PDB entry 3CC4 | X-ray diffraction, 2.70 A resolution | chains M and 0 of the 31 polymer chains in the assembly

== Chain M ==
Protein: 50S ribosomal protein L15e
Organism: Haloarcula marismortui
UniProt: P60618 (RL15E_HALMA); residues 0-195 here correspond to UniProt positions 1-196 (UniProt number = residue number + 1)
Sequence (196 residues; numbered 0 to 195; the number before each row is that of its first residue; numbering starts at 0):
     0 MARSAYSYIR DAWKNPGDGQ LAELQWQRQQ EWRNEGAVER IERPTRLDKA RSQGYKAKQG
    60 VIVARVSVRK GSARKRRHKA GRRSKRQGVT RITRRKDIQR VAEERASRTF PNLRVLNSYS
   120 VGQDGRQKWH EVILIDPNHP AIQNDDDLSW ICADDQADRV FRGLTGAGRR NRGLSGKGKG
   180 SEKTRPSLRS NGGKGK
Unresolved in the structure: 0, 195
Bound ions: Na+ site 1: Ser106, Phe109, Leu112; Sr2+: Asp157 (shared with G147(0), A183(0) of chain 0); Na+ site 2: Lys193 (shared with U391(0), U392(0), U398(0), C399(0) of chain 0)

== Chain 0 ==
Molecule: 23S ribosomal RNA
Organism: Haloarcula marismortui
Sequence (2923 nucleotides; row label = number of the first residue in the row):
     1 GUUGGCUACU AUGCCAGCUG GUGGAUUGCU CGGCUCAGGC GCUGAUGAAG GACGUGCCAA
    61 GCUGCGAUAA GCUGUGGGGA GCCGCACGGA GGCGAAGAAC CACAGAUUUC CGAAUGAGAA
   121 UCUCUCUAAC AAUUGCUUCG CGCAAUGAGG AACCCCGAGA ACUGAAACAU CUCAGUAUCG
   181 GGAGGAACAG AAAACGCAAC GUGAUGUCGU UAGUAACCGC GAGUGAACGC GAUACAGCCC
   241 AAACCGAAGC CCUCACGGGC AAUGUGGUGU CAGGGCUACC UCUCAUCAGC CGACCGUCUU
   301 CACGAAGUCU CUUGGAAUAG AGCGUGAUAC AGGGUGACAA CCCCGUACUG AAGACCAGUA
   361 CGCUGUGCGG UAGUGCCAGA GUAGCGGGGG UUGGAUAUCC CUCGCGAAUA ACGCAGGCAU
   421 CGACUGCGAA GGCUAAACAC AACCUGAGAC CGAUAGUGAA CAAGUAGUGU GAACGAACGC
   481 UGCAAAGUAC CCUCAGAAGG GAGGCGAAAU AGAGCAUGAA AUCAGUUGGC GAUCGAGCGA
   541 CAGGGCAUAC AAGGUCCCUU GACGAAUGAC CGAGACGCGA GUCUCCAGUA AGACUCACGG
   601 GAAGCCGAUG UUCUGUCGUA CGUUUUGAAA AACGAGCCAG GGAGUGUGUC UGUAUGGCAA
   661 GUCUAACCGG AGUAUCCGGG GAGGCACAGG GAAACCGACA UGGCCGCAGG GCUUUGCCCG
   721 AGGGCCGCCG UCUUCAAGGG CGGGGAGCCA UGUGGACACG ACCCGAAUCC GGACGAUCUA
   781 CGCAUGGACA AGAUGAAGCG UGCCGAAAGG CACGUGGAAG UCUGUUAGAG UUGGUGUCCU
   841 ACAAUACCCU CUCGUGAUCU AUGUGUAGGG GUGAAAGGCC CAUCGAGUCC GGCAACAGCU
   901 GGUUCCAAUC GAAACAUGUC GAAGCAUGAC CUCCGCCGAG GUAGUCUGUG AGGUAGAGCG
   961 ACCGAUUGGU GUGUCCGCCU CCGAGAGGAG UCGGCACACC UGUCAAACUC CAAACUUACA
  1021 GACGCUGUUU GACGCGGGGA UUCCGGUGCG CGGGGUAAGC CUGUGUACCA GGAGGGGAAC
  1081 AACCCAGAGA UAGGUUAAGG UCCCCAAGUG UGGAUUAAGU GUAAUCCUCU GAAGGUGGUC
  1141 UCGAGCCCUA GACAGCCGGG AGGUGAGCUU AGAAGCAGCU ACCCUCUAAG AAAAGCGUAA
  1201 CAGCUUACCG GCCGAGGUUU GAGGCGCCCA AAAUGAUCGG GACUCAAAUC CACCACCGAG
  1261 ACCUGUCCGU ACCACUCAUA CUGGUAAUCG AGUAGAUUGG CGCUCUAAUU GGAUGGAAGC
  1321 AGGGGCGAGA GCUCCUGUGG ACCGAUUAGU GACGAAAAUC CUGGCCAUAG UAGCAGCGAU
  1381 AGUCGGGUGA GAACCCCGAC GGCCUAAUGG AUAAGGGUUC CUCAGCACUG CUGAUCAGCU
  1441 GAGGGUUAGC CGGUCCUAAG UCUCACCGCA ACUCGACUGA GACGAAAUGG GAAACAGGUU
  1501 AAUAUUCCUG UGCCAUCAUG CAGUGAAAGU UGACGCCCUG GGGUCGAUCA CGCCGGGCAU
  1561 UCGCCCGGUC GAACCGUCCA ACUCCGUGGA AGCCGUAAUG GCAGGAAGCG GACGAACGGC
  1621 GGCAUAGGGA AACGUGAUUC AACCUGGGGC CCAUGAAAAG ACGAGCAUGA UGUCCGUACC
  1681 GAGAACCGAC ACAGGUGUCC AUGGCGGCGA AAGCCAAGGC CUGUCGGGAG CAACCAACGU
  1741 UAGGGAAUUC GGCAAGUUAG UCCCGUACCU UCGGAAGAAG GGAUGCCUGC UCCGGAACGG
  1801 AGCAGGUCGC AGUGACUCGG AAGCUCGGAC UGUCUAGUAA CAACAUAGGU GACCGCAAAU
  1861 CCGCAAGGAC UCGUACGGUC ACUGAAUCCU GCCCAGUGCA GGUAUCUGAA CACCUCGUAC
  1921 AAGAGGACGA AGGACCUGUC AACGGCGGGG GUAACUAUGA CCCUCUUAAG GUAGCGUAGU
  1981 ACCUUGCCGC AUCAGUAGCG GCUUGCAUGA AUGGAUUAAC CAGAGCUUCA CUGUCCCAAC
  2041 GUUGGGCCCG GUGAACUGUA CAUUCCAGUG CGGAGUCUGG AGACACCCAG GGGGAAGCGA
  2101 AGACCCUAUG GAGCUUUACU GCAGGCUGUC GCUGAGACGU GGUCGCCGAU GUGCAGCAUA
  2161 GGUAGGAGUC GUUACAGAGG UACCCGCGCU AGCGGGCCAC CCAGACAACA GUGAAAUACU
  2221 ACCCGUCGGU GACUGCGACU CUCACUCCGG GAGGAGGACA CCGAUAGCCG GGCAGUUUGA
  2281 CUGGGGCGGU ACGCGCUCGA AAAGAUAUCG AGCGCGCCCU AUGGUCAUCU CAGCCGGGAC
  2341 AGAGACCCGG CGAAGAGUGC AAGAGCAAAA GAUGACUUGA CAGUGUUCUU CCCAACGAGG
  2401 AACGCUGACG CGAAAGCGUG GUCUAGCGAA CCAAUUAGCC UGCUUGAUGC GGGCAAUUGA
  2461 UGACAGAAAA GCUACCCUAG GGAUAACAGA GUCGUCACUC GCAAGAGCAC AUAUCGACCG
  2521 AGUGGCUUGC UACCUCGAUG UCGGUUCCCU CCAUCCUGCC CGUGCAGAAG CGGGCAAGGG
  2581 UGAGGUUGUU CGCCUAUUAA AGGAGGUCGU GAGCUGGGUU UAGACCGUCG UGAGACAGGU
  2641 CGGCUGCUAU CUACUGGGUG UGUAAUGGUG UCUGACAAGA ACGACCGUAU AGUACGAGAG
  2701 GAACUACGGU UGGUGGCCAC UGGUGUACCG GUUGUUCGAG AGAGCACGUG CCGGGUAGCC
  2761 ACGCCACACG GGGUAAGAGC UGAACGCAUC UAAGCUCGAA ACCCACUUGG AAAAGAGACA
  2821 CCGCCGAGGU CCCGCGUACA AGACGCGGUC GAUAGACUCG GGGUGUGCGC GUCGAGGUAA
  2881 CGAGACGUUA AGCCCACGAG CACUAACAGA CCAAAGCCAU CAU
Unresolved in the structure: 1-9, 126-127, 715, 971-998, 1560, 1952-1963, 2137-2236, 2339-2343, 2665-2666, 2915-2923
Modified / non-standard residues: 1MA (6-hydro-1-methyladenosine-5'-monophosphate) at position 628, OMU (o2'-methyluridine 5'-monophosphate) at position 2587, OMG (o2'-methylguanosine-5'-monophosphate) at position 2588, UR3 (3-methyluridine-5'-monophoshate) at position 2619, PSU (pseudouridine-5'-monophosphate) at position 2621
Bound ions: Na+ site 1 near U12 (its only coordinating residue here); Mg2+ site 1 near G28 (its only coordinating residue here); Na+ site 2: C40, G41, C443; Na+ site 3: G56, G61; Sr2+ site 1: C85, A86; Na+ site 4: U107, U108; Mg2+ site 2 near U115 (its only coordinating residue here); Na+ site 5: C130, U146; Na+ site 6: C141, G142; Sr2+ site 2: G147, A183 (shared with Asp157(M) of chain M); Mg2+ site 3: C162, U2276; K+ site 1: C162, U163, U172; 57 more Na+ sites not listed; 69 more Mg2+ sites not listed; 43 more Sr2+ sites not listed; 1 more K+ sites not listed
Residues lining bound ligands: anisomycin (ANM): G2102, G2482, A2486, C2487, A2488, U2535, A2538, U2539, G2540, U2541, U2620

== Interface between chain M and chain 0 ==
Pairs across the interface - 272 pairs, chain M then chain 0:
  Ala1(M) with A243(0), hydrogen bond to the phosphate; C244(0), hydrogen bond to the phosphate; C376(0), hydrogen bond to the sugar; C377(0), sugar contact
  Arg2(M) with C377(0), phosphate contact
  Ser3(M) with A242(0), phosphate contact; A243(0), phosphate contact
  Tyr5(M) with A242(0), phosphate contact; G264(0), hydrogen bond to the phosphate
  Arg9(M) with A378(0), salt bridge to the phosphate; G379(0), sugar contact; A380(0), phosphate contact
  Trp12(M) with A380(0), sugar contact
  Lys13(M) with A380(0), base contact; G381(0), hydrogen bond to the base; U409(0), hydrogen bond to the base
  Asn14(M) with G381(0), base contact; A407(0), phosphate contact
  Pro15(M) with G381(0), base contact
  Trp25(M) with C2243(0), sugar contact; A2244(0), hydrogen bond to the sugar
  Gln29(M) with A2244(0), sugar contact; C2245(0), phosphate contact
  Arg32(M) with A2244(0), hydrogen bond to the phosphate; C2245(0), salt bridge to the phosphate
  Gly35(M) with C1467(0), phosphate contact
  Ala36(M) with C1467(0), hydrogen bond to the phosphate; G1468(0), phosphate contact
  Arg39(M) with G135(0), salt bridge to the phosphate; C136(0), salt bridge to the phosphate
  Arg42(M) with A261(0), salt bridge to the phosphate; A262(0), salt bridge to the phosphate; U263(0), hydrogen bond to the sugar
  Arg45(M) with G381(0), salt bridge to the phosphate
  Leu46(M) with U263(0), phosphate contact; G264(0), phosphate contact
  Lys48(M) with G379(0), phosphate contact; A380(0), salt bridge to the phosphate; G381(0), salt bridge to the phosphate; G431(0), salt bridge to the phosphate
  Arg50(M) with A241(0), sugar contact; A242(0), salt bridge to the phosphate; G264(0), salt bridge to the phosphate; U265(0), salt bridge to the phosphate
  Ser51(M) with A241(0), sugar contact; G379(0), hydrogen bond to the base; G431(0), sugar contact
  Gln52(M) with G431(0), hydrogen bond to the sugar
  Lys55(M) with U265(0), phosphate contact; G266(0), salt bridge to the phosphate
  Ala56(M) with A261(0), sugar contact; G264(0), sugar contact; U265(0), hydrogen bond to the phosphate
  Lys57(M) with G266(0), salt bridge to the phosphate
  Gln58(M) with C136(0), phosphate contact; U137(0), phosphate contact; C251(0), sugar contact; G259(0), base contact; C260(0), sugar contact
  Ile61(M) with G135(0), phosphate contact
  Arg68(M) with C1469(0), salt bridge to the phosphate; A1470(0), salt bridge to the phosphate
  Lys69(M) with C403(0), phosphate contact; G404(0), salt bridge to the phosphate; G2263(0), sugar contact
  Gly70(M) with U402(0), hydrogen bond to the phosphate; C403(0), hydrogen bond to the phosphate; G2263(0), phosphate contact; A2264(0), phosphate contact
  Ser71(M) with U402(0), sugar contact; G2263(0), phosphate contact; A2264(0), hydrogen bond to the phosphate
  Ala72(M) with A1470(0), phosphate contact
  Arg73(M) with C1469(0), salt bridge to the phosphate; A1470(0), hydrogen bond to the phosphate; C1864(0), base contact; G2263(0), sugar contact
  Lys74(M) with G159(0), salt bridge to the phosphate; C1864(0), sugar contact
  Arg75(M) with G1863(0), hydrogen bond to the phosphate; C1864(0), salt bridge to the phosphate
  Arg76(M) with G2121(0), base contact; C2122(0), hydrogen bond to the base; A2123(0), sugar contact; G2272(0), base contact; C2273(0), hydrogen bond to the base
  His77(M) with A2274(0), hydrogen bond to the sugar
  Lys78(M) with G869(0), sugar contact; G870(0), salt bridge to the phosphate
  Ala79(M) with C770(0), phosphate contact; G771(0), phosphate contact
  Gly80(M) with A161(0), sugar contact; C770(0), hydrogen bond to the phosphate; A2274(0), phosphate contact; G2275(0), phosphate contact
  Arg81(M) with A160(0), hydrogen bond to the sugar; A161(0), phosphate contact; C770(0), hydrogen bond to the phosphate; G771(0), salt bridge to the phosphate; A2274(0), hydrogen bond to the sugar; G2275(0), sugar contact
  Arg82(M) with A161(0), hydrogen bond to the phosphate; U170(0), salt bridge to the phosphate; C171(0), salt bridge to the phosphate; U172(0), hydrogen bond to the base
  Ser83(M) with A169(0), hydrogen bond to the phosphate; U170(0), hydrogen bond to the phosphate; G2121(0), sugar contact
  Lys84(M) with U170(0), hydrogen bond to the phosphate; C171(0), phosphate contact; G390(0), salt bridge to the phosphate; U391(0), salt bridge to the phosphate
  Arg85(M) with A160(0), salt bridge to the phosphate; A174(0), base contact; U391(0), salt bridge to the phosphate
  Gln86(M) with G2121(0), hydrogen bond to the base; C2122(0), hydrogen bond to the sugar; A2274(0), hydrogen bond to the base
  Gly87(M) with C2122(0), phosphate contact; A2123(0), phosphate contact
  Val88(M) with C2122(0), phosphate contact; A2123(0), hydrogen bond to the phosphate
  Thr89(M) with A2123(0), hydrogen bond to the phosphate
  Arg90(M) with G388(0), hydrogen bond to the sugar; G389(0), hydrogen bond to the sugar; A2266(0), salt bridge to the phosphate
  Thr92(M) with G388(0), base contact; C401(0), hydrogen bond to the base; U402(0), sugar contact
  Arg93(M) with A158(0), hydrogen bond to the phosphate; G159(0), salt bridge to the phosphate; C401(0), hydrogen bond to the sugar; A1470(0), salt bridge to the phosphate
  Arg94(M) with A158(0), salt bridge to the phosphate; G175(0), hydrogen bond to the base; G390(0), sugar contact; U391(0), sugar contact; C400(0), hydrogen bond to the sugar; C401(0), sugar contact
  Lys95(M) with G157(0), sugar contact; C401(0), phosphate contact; A1470(0), hydrogen bond to the sugar
  Asp96(M) with C401(0), phosphate contact; U402(0), phosphate contact
  Ile97(M) with U402(0), hydrogen bond to the phosphate
  Arg99(M) with C156(0), hydrogen bond to the phosphate; G157(0), salt bridge to the phosphate
  Val100(M) with A1470(0), phosphate contact; A1471(0), phosphate contact
  Arg104(M) with C1469(0), salt bridge to the phosphate; A1471(0), salt bridge to the phosphate
  Arg107(M) with G181(0), sugar contact; A1471(0), hydrogen bond to the phosphate; C1472(0), salt bridge to the phosphate
  Thr108(M) with U133(0), hydrogen bond to the sugar; U134(0), phosphate contact
  Phe109(M) with U134(0), phosphate contact; G135(0), phosphate contact
  Pro110(M) with U133(0), base contact; U146(0), sugar contact
  Asn111(M) with U134(0), hydrogen bond to the sugar; G135(0), hydrogen bond to the sugar; A145(0), sugar contact
  Leu112(M) with G135(0), sugar contact
  Asn116(M) with G431(0), hydrogen bond to the phosphate; G432(0), hydrogen bond to the phosphate
  Gln122(M) with G404(0), hydrogen bond to the phosphate
  Asp123(M) with C2132(0), sugar contact
  Gly124(M) with G2131(0), hydrogen bond to the base; C2132(0), hydrogen bond to the sugar; C2262(0), base contact
  Arg125(M) with C2262(0), sugar contact
  Lys127(M) with C403(0), salt bridge to the phosphate
  Asp135(M) with G135(0), hydrogen bond to the sugar
  Asn137(M) with A144(0), sugar contact; A145(0), sugar contact
  His138(M) with C136(0), hydrogen bond to the sugar; C251(0), sugar contact
  Pro139(M) with C251(0), phosphate contact; C252(0), phosphate contact
  Ala140(M) with C251(0), sugar contact
  Asn143(M) with C251(0), hydrogen bond to the phosphate
  Asp144(M) with G266(0), phosphate contact
  Asp146(M) with C239(0), hydrogen bond to the sugar; C240(0), phosphate contact
  Trp149(M) with G432(0), sugar contact; C433(0), sugar contact
  Asp153(M) with A183(0), phosphate contact; G184(0), phosphate contact
  Asp154(M) with A183(0), sugar contact; C188(0), phosphate contact; U434(0), phosphate contact
  Gln155(M) with C433(0), phosphate contact; U434(0), hydrogen bond to the phosphate
  Ala156(M) with A183(0), sugar contact
  Asp157(M) with G182(0), hydrogen bond to the sugar; A183(0), sugar contact
  Arg158(M) with C433(0), salt bridge to the phosphate
  Phe160(M) with C156(0), sugar contact; G181(0), hydrogen bond to the base
  Arg161(M) with C155(0), hydrogen bond to the sugar; C156(0), sugar contact; G182(0), sugar contact; A183(0), hydrogen bond to the sugar; A187(0), phosphate contact; C188(0), salt bridge to the phosphate
  Gly162(M) with C156(0), sugar contact
  Leu163(M) with C188(0), phosphate contact; A189(0), phosphate contact
  Gly165(M) with G432(0), phosphate contact
  Arg168(M) with A189(0), salt bridge to the phosphate; C433(0), salt bridge to the phosphate
  Arg169(M) with C400(0), phosphate contact
  Asn170(M) with G157(0), phosphate contact; C400(0), phosphate contact; C401(0), phosphate contact
  Arg171(M) with C155(0), hydrogen bond to the phosphate; C156(0), salt bridge to the phosphate; C188(0), hydrogen bond to the phosphate; A189(0), salt bridge to the phosphate
  Gly172(M) with C399(0), phosphate contact; C400(0), phosphate contact
  Leu173(M) with A189(0), sugar contact; G190(0), phosphate contact
  Ser174(M) with A193(0), phosphate contact
  Lys176(M) with G190(0), hydrogen bond to the phosphate; A191(0), salt bridge to the phosphate; A192(0), hydrogen bond to the base; A193(0), phosphate contact; A194(0), sugar contact; A204(0), hydrogen bond to the sugar
  Gly177(M) with A194(0), phosphate contact; C195(0), phosphate contact
  Lys178(M) with C195(0), hydrogen bond to the phosphate; G394(0), base contact; C399(0), phosphate contact; G416(0), salt bridge to the phosphate; G417(0), hydrogen bond to the sugar
  Gly179(M) with G394(0), base contact; U398(0), hydrogen bond to the sugar; C399(0), sugar contact
  Glu181(M) with A227(0), sugar contact; G393(0), base contact; G394(0), hydrogen bond to the base
  Lys182(M) with U392(0), sugar contact; G393(0), base contact; G394(0), base contact
  Thr183(M) with C399(0), sugar contact
  Arg184(M) with A189(0), sugar contact; G190(0), salt bridge to the phosphate; U205(0), phosphate contact; G206(0), phosphate contact
  Pro185(M) with C188(0), hydrogen bond to the sugar; A189(0), sugar contact; G206(0), phosphate contact; U207(0), phosphate contact
  Ser186(M) with C155(0), hydrogen bond to the phosphate; C156(0), phosphate contact; C188(0), sugar contact
  Leu187(M) with C156(0), hydrogen bond to the phosphate; G157(0), phosphate contact
  Arg188(M) with C154(0), salt bridge to the phosphate; C155(0), salt bridge to the phosphate; C156(0), hydrogen bond to the phosphate
  Ser189(M) with C155(0), phosphate contact
  Gly191(M) with G175(0), sugar contact; U176(0), phosphate contact
  Gly192(M) with G175(0), base contact
  Lys193(M) with G175(0), sugar contact; U391(0), hydrogen bond to the sugar; U392(0), sugar contact
  Gly194(M) with C399(0), sugar contact
Also at the interface, not in a pair above, chain M (123 interface residues in all): Asp47, Tyr54, Gly59, Ser66, Ile91, Glu103, Ser119, Asp145
Also at the interface, not in a pair above, chain 0 (124 interface residues in all): C173, G225, A226, C250, A288, A430, A1865, G2124, U2133, U2246, U2265

== In short ==
123 residues of chain M and 124 residues of chain 0 are in contact; the contacts include 77 hydrogen bonds and
49 salt bridges. Polar contacts include Lys13(M)-G381(0), Lys13(M)-U409(0) and Ser51(M)-G379(0). Bound to
chain 0: anisomycin. Ser106(M), Phe109(M) and Leu112(M) form the Na+ site 1.
Chain M is 50S ribosomal protein L15e and chain 0 is 23S ribosomal RNA, both from Haloarcula marismortui; the
structure, Co-crystal Structure of Anisomycin Bound to the 50S Ribosomal Subunit, was determined by X-ray
diffraction together with 3CC2, 3CC7, 3CCE, 3CCJ, 3CCL, 3CCM and 6 further entries from the same study.
